Entry 6ZFZ (X-ray diffraction, 2.17 A resolution); this record covers chain A.

# Chain A
Name: Muscarinic acetylcholine receptor M1, Endolysin
From: Homo sapiens
Notes: EC 3.2.1.17
Reference sequence: chimeric construct of P11229, P00720: residues 27-219 from P11229 (ACM1_HUMAN) positions 27-219 (same numbers); residues 1002-1161 from P00720 positions 2-161 (UniProt number = residue number - 1000); residues 354-438 from P11229 (ACM1_HUMAN) positions 354-438 (same numbers)
Sequence (455 residues; numbered 20 to 448; the number before each row is that of its first residue):
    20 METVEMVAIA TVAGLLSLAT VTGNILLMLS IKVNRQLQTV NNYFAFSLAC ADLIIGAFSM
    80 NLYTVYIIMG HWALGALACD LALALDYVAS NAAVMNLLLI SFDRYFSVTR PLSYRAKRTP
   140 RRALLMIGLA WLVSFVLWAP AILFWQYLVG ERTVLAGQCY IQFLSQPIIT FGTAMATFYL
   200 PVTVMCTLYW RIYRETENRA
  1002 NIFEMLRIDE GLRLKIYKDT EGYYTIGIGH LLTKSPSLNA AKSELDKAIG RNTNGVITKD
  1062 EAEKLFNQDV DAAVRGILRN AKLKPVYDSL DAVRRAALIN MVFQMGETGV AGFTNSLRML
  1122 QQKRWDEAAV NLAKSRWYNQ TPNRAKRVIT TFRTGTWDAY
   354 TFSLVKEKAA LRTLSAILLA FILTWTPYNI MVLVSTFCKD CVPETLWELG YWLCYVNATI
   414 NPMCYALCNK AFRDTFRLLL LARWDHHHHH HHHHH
Unresolved in the structure: 440-448
Cystine bridges: Cys-98/Cys-178, Cys-391/Cys-394
Differences from the reference sequence: initiating methionine (20); expression tag (21-26, 439-448); engineered mutation Ala-27 (Phe in P11229), Ala-32 (Thr in P11229), Ile-44 (Leu in P11229), Leu-46 (Val in P11229), Ala-64 (Leu in P11229), Ala-76 (Thr in P11229), Val-84 (Thr in P11229), Ala-95 (Thr in P11229), Ala-101 (Trp in P11229), Ala-112 (Ser in P11229), Leu-143 (Ala in P11229), Thr-196 (Ala in P11229), Ala-362 (Lys in P11229), Leu-364 (Ala in P11229), Ala-411 (Ser in P11229); conflict Ala-29 (Gly in P11229), Thr-30 (Ile in P11229), Val-31 (Thr in P11229), Met-47 (Leu in P11229), Leu-48 (Ile in P11229), Ile-50 (Phe in P11229), Arg-54 (Thr in P11229), Gln-55 (Glu in P11229), Gln-57 (Lys in P11229), Phe-65 (Leu in P11229), Ile-86 (Leu in P11229), Ile-87 (Leu in P11229), Ala-435 (Cys in P11229), Gly-1012 (Arg12 in P00720), Thr-1054 (Cys54 in P00720), Ala-1097 (Cys97 in P00720), Arg-1137 (Ile137 in P00720)
Residues lining bound ligands: 77-LH-28-1 (QJT; 1-[3-(4-butylpiperidin-1-yl)propyl]-3,4-dihydroquinolin-2-one): Phe-77, Ser-78, Leu-81, Tyr-82, Tyr-85, Trp-91, Ala-101, Leu-102, Asp-105, Tyr-106, Ser-109, Asn-110, Trp-157, Cys-178, Thr-196, Trp-378, Tyr-404, Cys-407, Tyr-408
Curated features (UniProtKB/Swiss-Prot):
  - site: Glu-170 (Subtype-specific residue that binds to snake venom muscarinic toxin 7), Thr-172 (Binds to snake venom muscarinic toxin 7), Leu-174 (Subtype-specific residue that binds to snake venom muscarinic toxin 7), Glu-397 (Subtype-specific residue that binds to snake venom muscarinic toxin 7), Glu-401 (Subtype-specific residue that binds to snake venom muscarinic toxin 7)
  - active site (Proton donor/acceptor): Glu-1011, Asp-1020
  - binding site (substrate): Leu-1032, Phe-1104, Ser-1117, Asn-1132
  - modified residue: Thr-428 (Phosphothreonine)
What the authors report for this chain:
  - binding site for 77-LH-28-1: Tyr-82, Tyr-85, Leu-102, Asp-105, Tyr-106, Trp-157, Tyr-404, Tyr-408

# In short
Bound to chain A: 77-LH-28-1. From UniProt: active-site residues Glu-1011 and Asp-1020 and 4 substrate-binding
residues. The paper reports a binding site for 77-LH-28-1 at Tyr-82, Tyr-85 and Leu-102 among others.
Chain A is Muscarinic acetylcholine receptor M1, Endolysin (Homo sapiens); the structure, Structure of
M1-StaR-T4L in complex with 77-LH-28-1 at 2.17A, was determined by X-ray diffraction (same publication as 6ZG4
and 6ZG9).
